6TSY - chain A; structure by X-ray diffraction, 2.25 A resolution.

Chain A:
Molecule: Cytochrome c6
From: Thermosynechococcus elongatus BP-1
UniProt: P0A3X9 (CYC6_THEEB); numbering as in UniProt (aligned over 26-112)
Chain sequence (87 residues; row label = number of the first residue in the row):
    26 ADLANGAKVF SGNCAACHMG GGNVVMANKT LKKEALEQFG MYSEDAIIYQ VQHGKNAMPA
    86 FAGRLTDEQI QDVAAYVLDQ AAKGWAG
Unresolved in the structure: 112
Swiss-Prot annotation at these positions:
  - binding site (heme c): C39, C42, H43, M83
Glycans and other covalent adducts: heme c (HEC) linked to C39, C42
Bound ions: heme c Fe: H43, M83
Residues lining bound ligands: heme c (HEC): N38, H43, N48, V50, M51, K54, T55, L56, A60, L61, F64, M66, I72, Q75, V76, K80, N81, A82, M83, P84, F86, L90, V98, V102

In short:
Covalently linked heme c: at C42. The heme c Fe site is built by H43 and M83. From UniProt: 4 heme c-binding
residues.
Chain A is Cytochrome c6 (Thermosynechococcus elongatus BP-1); the structure, Cytochrome c6 from
Thermosynechococcus elongatus in a monoclinic space group, was determined by X-ray diffraction (same
publication as 6TR1).
